PDB entry 9KHZ | electron microscopy, 3.03 A resolution | chains A and C of the 4 polymer chains in the assembly

== Chain A ==
Protein: Helicase/UvrB N-terminal domain-containing protein
Source organism: Vibrio cholerae
Reference sequence: B9TSM3 (B9TSM3_VIBCL); residues 1-1190 here correspond to UniProt positions 31-1220 (UniProt number = residue number + 30)
Sequence (1195 residues; numbered -4 to 1190; the number before each row is that of its first residue; numbers below 1 keep their minus sign (Gly-4 is residue -4)):
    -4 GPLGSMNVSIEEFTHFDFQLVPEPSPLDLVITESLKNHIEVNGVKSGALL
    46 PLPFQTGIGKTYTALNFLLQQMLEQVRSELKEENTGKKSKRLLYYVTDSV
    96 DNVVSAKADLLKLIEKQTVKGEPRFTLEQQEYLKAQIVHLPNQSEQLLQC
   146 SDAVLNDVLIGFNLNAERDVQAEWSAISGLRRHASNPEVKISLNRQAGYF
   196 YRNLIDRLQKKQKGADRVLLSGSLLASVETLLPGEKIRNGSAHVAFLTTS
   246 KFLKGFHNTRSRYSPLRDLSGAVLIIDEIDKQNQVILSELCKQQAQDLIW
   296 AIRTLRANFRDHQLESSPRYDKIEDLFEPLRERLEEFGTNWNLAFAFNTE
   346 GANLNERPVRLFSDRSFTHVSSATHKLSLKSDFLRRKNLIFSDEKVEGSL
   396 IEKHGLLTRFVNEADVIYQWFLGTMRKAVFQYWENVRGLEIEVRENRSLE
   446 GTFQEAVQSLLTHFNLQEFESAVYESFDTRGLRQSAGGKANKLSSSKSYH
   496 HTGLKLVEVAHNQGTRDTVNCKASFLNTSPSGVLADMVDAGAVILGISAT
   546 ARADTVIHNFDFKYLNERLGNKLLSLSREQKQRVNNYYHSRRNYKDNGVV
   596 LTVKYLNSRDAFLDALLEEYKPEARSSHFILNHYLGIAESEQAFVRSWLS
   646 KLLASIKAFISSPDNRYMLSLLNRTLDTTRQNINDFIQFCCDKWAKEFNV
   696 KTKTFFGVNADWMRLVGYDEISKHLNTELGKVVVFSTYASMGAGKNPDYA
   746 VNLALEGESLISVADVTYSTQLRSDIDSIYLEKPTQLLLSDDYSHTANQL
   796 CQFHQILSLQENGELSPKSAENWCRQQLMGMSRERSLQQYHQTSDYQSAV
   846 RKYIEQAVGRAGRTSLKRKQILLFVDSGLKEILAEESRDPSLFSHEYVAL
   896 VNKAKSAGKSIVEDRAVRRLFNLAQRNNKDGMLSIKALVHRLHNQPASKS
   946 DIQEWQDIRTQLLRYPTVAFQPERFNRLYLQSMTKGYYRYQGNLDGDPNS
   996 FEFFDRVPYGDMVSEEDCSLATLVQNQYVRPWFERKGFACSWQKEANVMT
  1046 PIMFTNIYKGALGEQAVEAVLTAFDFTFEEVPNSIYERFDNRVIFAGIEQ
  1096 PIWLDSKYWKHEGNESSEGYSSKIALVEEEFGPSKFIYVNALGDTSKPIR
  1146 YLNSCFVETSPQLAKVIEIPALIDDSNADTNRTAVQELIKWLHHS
Disordered / not traced: -4 to 0, 79-81, 391-395, 480-484, 764-765
Construct notes: expression tag (-4 to 0)
Ligand contacts: ADP (adenosine-5'-diphosphate): Thr51, Gly52, Ile53, Gly54, Lys55, Thr56, Tyr57, Arg586, Tyr763, Arg858

== Chain C ==
Molecule: 11-nt DNA strand
Sequence (11 nucleotides; numbered 2 to 12; the number before each row is that of its first residue):
     2 CCTTTTTTTTT

== Chain A / chain C interface ==
Contacting residue pairs (47):
  Asp93(A) - DT9(C)  sugar contact
  Ser94(A) - DT9(C)  phosphate contact
  Val95(A) - DT9(C)  hydrogen bond to the phosphate
  Val95(A) - DT10(C)  phosphate contact
  Asn137(A) - DT10(C)  hydrogen bond to the phosphate
  Asn137(A) - DT11(C)  phosphate contact
  Gln138(A) - DT11(C)  hydrogen bond to the phosphate
  Gln138(A) - DT12(C)  phosphate contact
  Gly193(A) - DT12(C)  base contact
  Tyr194(A) - DT12(C)  stacking on the base
  Arg197(A) - DT12(C)  hydrogen bond to the phosphate
  Thr243(A) - DT9(C)  hydrogen bond to the phosphate
  Thr243(A) - DT10(C)  hydrogen bond to the phosphate
  Ser245(A) - DT9(C)  hydrogen bond to the base
  Ser245(A) - DT10(C)  sugar contact
  Lys246(A) - DT10(C)  sugar contact
  Lys246(A) - DT11(C)  salt bridge to the phosphate
  Lys249(A) - DT10(C)  base contact
  Lys249(A) - DT11(C)  sugar contact
  Gly250(A) - DT11(C)  phosphate contact
  Arg257(A) - DT11(C)  salt bridge to the phosphate
  Lys287(A) - DT9(C)  base contact
  Phe639(A) - DT4(C)  sugar contact
  Asn668(A) - DT5(C)  phosphate contact
  Arg669(A) - DT5(C)  salt bridge to the phosphate
  Thr670(A) - DT6(C)  phosphate contact
  Asn704(A) - DT7(C)  phosphate contact
  Ala705(A) - DT7(C)  hydrogen bond to the phosphate
  Ala705(A) - DT8(C)  phosphate contact
  Arg709(A) - DT8(C)  salt bridge to the phosphate
  Thr732(A) - DT6(C)  sugar contact
  Ala734(A) - DT6(C)  base contact
  Ala734(A) - DT7(C)  sugar contact
  Ser735(A) - DT6(C)  hydrogen bond to the phosphate
  Ser735(A) - DT7(C)  hydrogen bond to the phosphate
  Thr780(A) - DT4(C)  phosphate contact
  Thr780(A) - DT5(C)  phosphate contact
  Gln781(A) - DT4(C)  hydrogen bond to the phosphate
  Gln781(A) - DT5(C)  hydrogen bond to the base
  Arg828(A) - DT5(C)  hydrogen bond to the base
  Glu829(A) - DC2(C)  base contact
  Glu829(A) - DC3(C)  phosphate contact
  Arg830(A) - DC2(C)  salt bridge to the phosphate
  Gln833(A) - DC2(C)  phosphate contact
  Gln833(A) - DC3(C)  hydrogen bond to the phosphate
  His836(A) - DC3(C)  hydrogen bond to the phosphate
  His836(A) - DT4(C)  salt bridge to the phosphate
Also at the interface, not in a pair above, chain A (41 interface residues in all): Asp96, Leu135, Pro136, Arg190, Glu636, Arg675, Ser785, Asp787, Leu832

== Summary ==
Chain A and chain C form an interface of 41 and 11 residues respectively, with 15 hydrogen bonds, 6 salt
bridges and 1 aromatic stacking contact. Among the polar pairs are Ser245(A)-DT9(C), Gln781(A)-DT5(C) and
Arg828(A)-DT5(C). Ligands of chain A: ADP.
Chain A is Helicase/UvrB N-terminal domain-containing protein (Vibrio cholerae) and chain C is an 11-nt DNA
strand; the structure, Structure of DdmD dimer with ssDNA with ADP bound, was determined by electron
microscopy, deposited together with 9KHV and 9KI0.
